Entry 7N0E (X-ray diffraction, 2.30 A resolution); this record covers chains B and A.

== Chain B ==
Molecule: Histidine kinase
From: Pseudomonas aeruginosa
Notes: EC 2.7.13.3
Reference sequence: A0A6A9JSD6 (A0A6A9JSD6_PSEAI); numbering as in UniProt (aligned over 415-639)
Sequence (225 residues; numbered 415 to 639; the number before each row is that of its first residue):
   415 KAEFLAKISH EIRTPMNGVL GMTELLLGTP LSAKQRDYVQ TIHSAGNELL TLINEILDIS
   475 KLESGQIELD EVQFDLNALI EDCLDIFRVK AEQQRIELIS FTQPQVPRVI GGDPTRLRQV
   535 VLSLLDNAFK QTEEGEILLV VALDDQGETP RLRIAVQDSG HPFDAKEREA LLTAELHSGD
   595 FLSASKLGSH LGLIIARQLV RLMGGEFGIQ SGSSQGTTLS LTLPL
Not modelled in the structure: 574-603
Modified / non-standard residues: Mse430 (selenomethionine; parent Met); Mse436 (selenomethionine; parent Met); Mse617 (selenomethionine; parent Met)
What the authors report for this chain:
  - conformationally variable residues (order/disorder transition): G574 to S603
  - mutagenesis - L463R: abolished binding to Histidine kinase (chain A)
  - mutagenesis - L463R: abolished binding to homodimers
  - mutagenesis - V433I: unchanged binding to Histidine kinase (chain A)
  - mutagenesis - V433I: unchanged binding to RetScyt homodimerization

== Chain A ==
Molecule: Histidine kinase
From: Pseudomonas aeruginosa
Notes: EC 2.7.13.3
Reference sequence: A0A2V3GQV5 (A0A2V3GQV5_PSEAI); residues 285-344 here correspond to UniProt positions 121-180 (UniProt number = residue number - 164)
Sequence (60 residues; each row starts with the number of its first residue):
   285 SEFLANMSHE IRTPLNGILG FTNLLQKSEL SPRQQDYLTT IQKSAESLLG IINEILDFSK
What the authors report for this chain:
  - post-translational modification sites: H293 (citing earlier work)
  - mutagenesis - H293A: abolished catalytic activity
  - mutagenesis - L309R: decreased binding to homodimerization
  - mutagenesis - L309R: unchanged signaling
  - mutagenesis - I302V: decreased binding to Histidine kinase (chain B)
  - mutagenesis - I302V: unchanged binding to homodimer
  - mutagenesis - I325R: abolished binding to homodimerization
  - mutagenesis - I302V: increased signaling in response to biofilm

== Chain B / chain A interface ==
Residue-residue contacts (44; chain B residue first):
  L419(B) - F287(A)  hydrophobic
  I422(B) - I339(A)  hydrophobic
  E425(B) - I335(A)
  I426(B) - M291(A)  hydrophobic
  I426(B) - I295(A)  hydrophobic
  I426(B) - L332(A)
  I426(B) - I335(A)  hydrophobic
  P429(B) - S328(A)
  P429(B) - L332(A)  hydrophobic
  Mse430(B) - L332(A)
  V433(B) - I325(A)  hydrophobic
  V433(B) - S328(A)
  Mse436(B) - Y321(A)
  Mse436(B) - T324(A)
  Mse436(B) - I325(A)  hydrophobic
  T437(B) - I325(A)
  L439(B) - Y321(A)  hydrophobic
  L440(B) - Y321(A)  hydrophobic
  L440(B) - L322(A)  hydrophobic
  L440(B) - I325(A)  hydrophobic
  T443(B) - R317(A)
  T443(B) - Q318(A)  hydrogen bond
  P444(B) - Q318(A)  hydrogen bond (backbone-side chain)
  L445(B) - Q318(A)
  Q449(B) - L309(A)
  Q449(B) - S312(A)  hydrogen bond
  Q449(B) - E313(A)  hydrogen bond (side chain-backbone)
  Q449(B) - L314(A)
  Y452(B) - F305(A)  hydrophobic
  Y452(B) - L308(A)  hydrophobic
  Y452(B) - L309(A)  hydrophobic
  V453(B) - L309(A)  hydrophobic
  T455(B) - F305(A)
  I456(B) - I302(A)
  I456(B) - F305(A)  hydrophobic
  I456(B) - T306(A)
  I456(B) - L309(A)  hydrophobic
  A459(B) - I302(A)  hydrophobic
  L463(B) - I295(A)  hydrophobic
  L466(B) - E294(A)
  I470(B) - M291(A)  hydrophobic
  L605(B) - F287(A)  hydrophobic
  L605(B) - N290(A)
  L605(B) - M291(A)
Other interface residues (no listed pair), chain B (28 interface residues in all): F418, G460, H604, I608
Other interface residues (no listed pair), chain A (28 interface residues in all): L288, P298, L299, A329, I336
From the paper, about this interface:
  - hot spots on chain A (mutagenesis) - L309R: abolished binding to Histidine kinase (chain B)

== Overview ==
The chain B/chain A interface involves 28 residues from each chain; the contacts include 4 hydrogen bonds.
Among the polar pairs are T443(B)-Q318(A), P444(B)-Q318(A) and Q449(B)-S312(A). From the paper: L463R of chain
B abolishes binding to Histidine kinase (chain A); a modification site at H293(A); 6 substitutions were tested
in all.
Here chain B is Histidine kinase and chain A is Histidine kinase, both from Pseudomonas aeruginosa. Entry 7N0E
(Co-complex of the histidine kinase region of RetS and the dimerization and histidine phosphotransfer domain
of ...) was determined by X-ray diffraction.
